Entry 7NDY (X-ray diffraction, 1.44 A resolution); this record covers chains B and G of the 3 polymer chains in the assembly.

# Chain B
Name: Barrier-to-autointegration factor, N-terminally processed
Organism: Homo sapiens
UniProt: O75531 (BAF_HUMAN); residues 2-89 here = UniProt positions 2-89
Chain sequence (89 residues; numbered 1 to 89; the number before each row is that of its first residue):
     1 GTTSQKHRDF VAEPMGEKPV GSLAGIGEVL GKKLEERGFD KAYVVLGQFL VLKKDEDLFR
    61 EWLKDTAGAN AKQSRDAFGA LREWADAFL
Unresolved in the structure: 1
Modified positions: Thr3 (phosphothreonine; TPO); Ser4 (phosphoserine; SEP)
Construct notes: expression tag (1); conflict Ala67 (Cys in O75531), Ala77 (Cys in O75531), Ala80 (Cys in O75531), Ala85 (Cys in O75531)
UniProt features mapped onto this chain:
  - modified residue: Thr2 (Microbial infection: Phosphothreonine), Thr3 (Microbial infection: Phosphothreonine), Ser4 (Phosphoserine)
  - natural variant: Ala12 (A12T: In NGPS)
  - mutagenesis: Thr2 to Ser4 (95% nuclear localization. Loss of BAF phosphorylation and ability to suppress vaccinia virus DNA replication; 85% cytoplasmic localization), Thr2 to Thr3 (No effect on the initial rate of phosphorylation but a second slow phase of phosphorylation is absent), Ser4 (S4A: Delayed phosphorylation with a 10-fold decrease in the initial phosphorylation rate. 71% loss of binding to lamin A; S4D: 75% cytoplasmic localization ...), Lys6 (K6A: Complete loss of LEMD3/MAN1 and histone H1/H3 binding; K6E: Complete loss of dsDNA and LEMD3/MAN1 binding), Arg8 (R8A: Enhances histone H1/H3 binding; R8E: Complete loss of LEMD3/MAN1 binding), Asp9 (D9A: Reduces binding to dsDNA, LEMD3/MAN1 and histone H1/H3. Reduced interaction with PARP1), Pro14 (P14A: No effect on LEMD3/MAN1 and enhances histone H1/H3 binding), Lys18 (K18A: No effect on histone H1/H3 binding), Gly25 (G25E: Complete loss of dsDNA, EMD, histone H1/H3 and LEMD3/MAN1 binding; G25Q: Complete loss of EMD binding and reduces dsDNA binding), Ile26 (I26A: Reduces histone H1/H3 and LEMD3/MAN1 binding. Fails to promote HIV-1 genome integration; I26K: Fails to promote HIV-1 genome integration), Gly27 (G27E: Fails to bind dsDNA; G27Q: Reduces binding to dsDNA), Val29 (V29A: No effect on histone H1/H3 binding), 16 further mutagenesis entries in UniProt
From the paper describing this entry:
  - post-translational modification sites: Thr3, Ser4
  - mutagenesis - S4E: decreased binding to dsDNA
  - mutagenesis - S4E: abolished binding to 7nt- and 21nt- dsDNA
  - disease-associated variants - A12T: unchanged binding to dsDNA

# Chain G
Name: Emerin
Organism: Homo sapiens
UniProt: P50402 (EMD_HUMAN); residues 2-187 here = UniProt positions 2-187
Chain sequence (187 residues; numbered 1 to 187; the number before each row is that of its first residue):
     1 GDNYADLSDT ELTTLLRRYN IPHGPVVGST RRLYEKKIFE YETQRRRLSP PSSSAASSYS
    61 FSDLNSTRGD ADMYDLPKKE DALLYQSKGY NDDYYEESYF TTRTYGEPES AGPSRAVRQS
   121 VTSFPDADAF HHQVHDDDLL SSSEEECKDR ERPMYGRDSA YQSITHYRPV SASRSSLDLS
   181 YYPTSSS
Unresolved in the structure: 1-2, 45-187
Construct notes: expression tag (1)
UniProt features mapped onto this chain:
  - region: Arg168 to Ser186 (Interaction with CTNNB1)
  - modified residue: Ser8 (Phosphoserine), Ser29 (Phosphoserine), Ser49 (Phosphoserine), Ser54 (Phosphoserine), Ser60 (Phosphoserine), Ser87 (Phosphoserine), Ser98 (Phosphoserine), Ser141 (Phosphoserine), Ser142 (Phosphoserine), Ser143 (Phosphoserine), Tyr161 (Phosphotyrosine), Ser171 (Phosphoserine), Ser173 (Phosphoserine), Ser175 (Phosphoserine)
  - natural variant: Ser54 (S54F: In EDMD1), Gln133 (Q133H: In EDMD1), Pro183 (P183H: In EDMD1; P183T: In EDMD1)
  - mutagenesis: Ser49 (S49A: Abolishes phosphorylation. No effect on targeting to nuclear envelope nor on interaction with LMNA; S49E: Mimics phosphorylation ...)

# How chain B and chain G interact
Residue-residue contacts (17):
  Gln48(B) with Ser29(G), hydrogen bond; Thr30(G)
  Val51(B) with Gly24(G); Pro25(G); Thr30(G)
  Leu52(B) with Thr30(G); Leu33(G), hydrophobic; Tyr34(G)
  Leu58(B) with Pro22(G); His23(G); Tyr34(G); Lys37(G)
  Glu61(B) with Leu33(G); Lys36(G), salt bridge; Lys37(G), salt bridge
  Asp65(B) with Leu33(G); Lys36(G), salt bridge
Also at the interface, not in a pair above, chain B (11 interface residues in all): Arg37, Phe39, Lys53, Asp55, Trp62
Also at the interface, not in a pair above, chain G (13 interface residues in all): Val27, Arg32, Glu40

# Summary
11 residues of chain B face 13 of chain G across their interface; the contacts include 1 hydrogen bond and 3
salt bridges. Polar contacts include Glu61(B)-Lys36(G), Glu61(B)-Lys37(G) and Asp65(B)-Lys36(G). The paper
reports that S4E of chain B reduces binding to dsDNA; modification sites Thr3(B) and Ser4(B).
Chain B is Barrier-to-autointegration factor, N-terminally processed and chain G is Emerin, both from Homo
sapiens; the structure, Di-phosphorylated Barrier-to-Autointegration Factor (BAF) in complex with LEM domain
of Emerin, was determined by X-ray diffraction (same publication as 7ABM).
